PDB entry 7IAB | X-ray diffraction, 2.15 A resolution | chains A and B

Chain A:
Protein: Serine protease subunit NS2B
From: Zika virus
UniProt: Q32ZE1 (POLG_ZIKV); residues 46-89 here correspond to UniProt positions 1414-1457 (UniProt number = residue number + 1368)
Sequence (46 residues; row label = number of the first residue in the row):
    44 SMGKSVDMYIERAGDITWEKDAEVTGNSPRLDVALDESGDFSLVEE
Disordered / not traced: 44-49, 89
Sequence notes: expression tag (44-45)
Ligand contacts: A1B8S ((2P)-5-chloro-N-(2,3-dihydro-1H-isoindol-5-yl)-2-(1H-1,2,4-triazol-1-yl)benzamide): Ser81, Gly82, Asp83

Chain B:
Protein: Serine protease NS3
From: Zika virus
Notes: EC 3.4.21.91, 3.6.1.15, 3.6.4.13
UniProt: Q32ZE1 (POLG_ZIKV); residues 11-177 here correspond to UniProt positions 1509-1675 (UniProt number = residue number + 1498)
Sequence (168 residues; each row starts with the number of its first residue):
    10 MKEVKKGETTDGVYRVMTRRLLGSTQVGVGVMQEGVFHTMWHVTKGAALR
    60 SGEGRLDPYWGDVKQDLVSYCGPWKLDAAWDGLSEVQLLAVPPGERAKNI
   110 QTLPGIFKTKDGDIGAVALDYPAGTSGSPILDKCGRVIGLYGNGVVIKNG
   160 SYVSAITQGKREEETPVE
Disordered / not traced: 10-15, 172-177
Sequence notes: initiating methionine (10); conflict Lys107 (Arg1605 in Q32ZE1)
Ligand contacts: A1B8S ((2P)-5-chloro-N-(2,3-dihydro-1H-isoindol-5-yl)-2-(1H-1,2,4-triazol-1-yl)benzamide): His51, Asp75, Tyr130, Pro131, Ala132, Ser135, Tyr150, Gly151, Asn152, Val155, Tyr161
Swiss-Prot annotation at these positions:
  - active site (Charge relay system): His51, Asp75, Ser135

Chain A / chain B interface:
Pairs across the interface (93; chain A residue first):
  Met51(A) with Met26(B); Val52(B); Thr53(B); Leu58(B); Arg59(B), hydrogen bond (backbone-backbone)
  Tyr52(A) with Arg24(B); Val25(B); Met26(B), hydrogen bond (backbone-backbone); Arg28(B), hydrogen bond; Ser33(B); Arg59(B)
  Ile53(A) with Tyr23(B), hydrophobic; Arg24(B); Met41(B), hydrophobic; Phe46(B), hydrophobic; Arg59(B), hydrogen bond (backbone-backbone); Ser60(B); Leu65(B), hydrophobic
  Glu54(A) with Tyr23(B); Arg24(B), hydrogen bond (backbone-backbone)
  Arg55(A) with Glu17(B); Asp20(B), hydrogen bond (side chain-backbone); Gly21(B); Val22(B); Tyr23(B)
  Ala56(A) with Val22(B), hydrogen bond (backbone-backbone); Tyr23(B); Val100(B), hydrophobic; Ala106(B)
  Gly57(A) with Gly21(B); Val22(B), hydrogen bond (backbone-backbone)
  Asp58(A) with Leu98(B)
  Ile59(A) with Gly21(B); Val22(B); Val40(B), hydrophobic; Leu98(B), hydrophobic; Leu140(B), hydrophobic; Gly144(B); Val146(B), hydrophobic
  Thr60(A) with Asn108(B), hydrogen bond (backbone-side chain); Leu140(B)
  Trp61(A) with Glu94(B); Val95(B); Gln96(B); Gln110(B); Leu140(B); Asp141(B); Lys142(B)
  Glu62(A) with Gln96(B), hydrogen bond (backbone-side chain); Asn108(B)
  Ala65(A) with Gln96(B); Asn108(B)
  Glu66(A) with Ile109(B); Gln110(B), hydrogen bond (backbone-backbone)
  Val67(A) with Glu94(B); Gln110(B)
  Thr68(A) with Ile109(B); Gln110(B), hydrogen bond (backbone-backbone); Thr111(B), hydrogen bond (backbone-side chain); Leu128(B)
  Gly69(A) with Thr111(B); Ala127(B); Leu128(B)
  Asn70(A) with Leu112(B); Ala127(B)
  Ser71(A) with Leu112(B), hydrogen bond (side chain-backbone); Pro113(B); Gly114(B)
  Pro72(A) with Gly114(B); Ile115(B), hydrogen bond (backbone-backbone); Ala127(B)
  Arg73(A) with Ile115(B)
  Leu74(A) with Ile115(B), hydrogen bond (backbone-backbone); Phe116(B); Lys117(B), hydrogen bond (backbone-backbone); Ile156(B), hydrophobic
  Asp75(A) with Lys117(B)
  Val76(A) with Phe116(B), hydrophobic; Lys117(B), hydrogen bond (backbone-backbone); Thr118(B)
  Leu78(A) with Lys73(B)
  Asp79(A) with Lys73(B)
  Ser81(A) with Val72(B)
  Gly82(A) with Val72(B); Lys73(B); Asn152(B), hydrogen bond (backbone-side chain)
  Phe84(A) with Asn152(B); Gly153(B); Val154(B)
  Ser85(A) with Val154(B)
  Leu86(A) with Val154(B), hydrophobic; Val155(B)
  Glu88(A) with Lys157(B), salt bridge
Interface residues without a listed pair, chain A (34 interface residues in all): Asp50, Glu80
Interface residues without a listed pair, chain B (58 interface residues in all): Thr19, Thr27, Val36, Ala57, Pro138, Val162, Ala164

Summary:
The interface between chain A and chain B involves 34 residues on one side and 58 on the other, with 19
hydrogen bonds and 1 salt bridge. Among the polar pairs are Glu88(A)-Lys157(B), Tyr52(A)-Arg28(B) and
Arg55(A)-Asp20(B).
Chain A is Serine protease subunit NS2B and chain B is Serine protease NS3, both from Zika virus; the
structure, Group deposition of ZIKV NS2B-NS3 protease in complex with inhibitors from ASAP Discovery
Consortium -- Crystal ..., was determined by X-ray diffraction.
